PDB entry 8HH2 | electron microscopy, 3.00 A resolution | chains C and G of the 7 polymer chains in the assembly

[Chain C]
Protein: ATP synthase subunit alpha
From: Bacillus sp. PS3
Notes: EC 7.1.2.2
Reference sequence: A0A0M3VGF9 (A0A0M3VGF9_BACP3); residues 2-502 here = UniProt positions 2-502
Chain sequence (501 residues; each row starts with the number of its first residue):
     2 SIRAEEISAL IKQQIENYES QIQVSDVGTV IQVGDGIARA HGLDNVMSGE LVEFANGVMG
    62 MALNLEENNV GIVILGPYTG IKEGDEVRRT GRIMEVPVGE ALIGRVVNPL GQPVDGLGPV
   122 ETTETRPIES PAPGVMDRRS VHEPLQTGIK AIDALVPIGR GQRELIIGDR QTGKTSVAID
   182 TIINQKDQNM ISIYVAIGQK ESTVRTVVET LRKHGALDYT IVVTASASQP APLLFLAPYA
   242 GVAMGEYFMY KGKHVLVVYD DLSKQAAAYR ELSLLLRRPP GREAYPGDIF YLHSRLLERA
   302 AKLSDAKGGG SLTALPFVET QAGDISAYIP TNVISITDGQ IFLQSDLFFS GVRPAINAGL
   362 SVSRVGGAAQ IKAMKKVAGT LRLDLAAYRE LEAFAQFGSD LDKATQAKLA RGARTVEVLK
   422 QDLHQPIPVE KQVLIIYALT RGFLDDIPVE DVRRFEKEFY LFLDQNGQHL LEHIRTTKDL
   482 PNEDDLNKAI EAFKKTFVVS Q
Disordered / not traced: 2-23, 502
Construct notes: conflict P132 (Arg in A0A0M3VGF9), S193 (Cys in A0A0M3VGF9), F463 (Trp in A0A0M3VGF9)
Bound ions: Mg2+: T176 (together with ATP)
Ligand contacts:
  - ADP (adenosine-5'-diphosphate): V363, S364, R365
  - ATP (adenosine-5'-triphosphate): D170, R171, Q172, T173, G174, K175, T176, S177, E320, F349, R354, P355, Q422, D423, L424

[Chain G]
Protein: ATP synthase gamma chain
From: Bacillus sp. PS3
Reference sequence: A0A0M4TPJ7 (A0A0M4TPJ7_BACP3); numbering as in UniProt (aligned over 2-285)
Chain sequence (284 residues; numbered 2 to 285; the number before each row is that of its first residue):
     2 ASLRDIKTRI NATKKTSQIT KAMEMVSTSK LNRAEQNAKS FVPYMEKIQE VVANVALGAG
    62 GASHPMLVSR PVKKTGYLVI TSDRGLAGAY NSNVLRLVYQ TIQKRHASPD EYAIIVIGRV
   122 GLSFFRKRNM PVILDITRLP DQPSFADIKE IARKTVGLFA DGTFDELYMY YNHYVSAIQQ
   182 EVTERKLLPL TDLAENKQRT VYEFEPSQEE ILDVLLPQYA ESLIYGALLD AKASEHAARM
   242 TAMKNATDNA NELIRTLTLS YNRARQAAIT QEITEIVAGA NALQ
Disordered / not traced: 285

[How chain C and chain G interact]
Contacting residue pairs (4):
  P281(C) - A283(G)
  R283(C) - E276(G)
  E284(C) - E276(G)  hydrogen bond (backbone-side chain)
  L402(C) - R120(G)
Interface residues without a listed pair, chain C (5 interface residues in all): P280
Interface residues without a listed pair, chain G (5 interface residues in all): G280, L284

[Summary]
The chain C/chain G interface involves 5 residues from each chain; the contacts include 1 hydrogen bond. The
hydrogen-bonded pair is E284(C)-E276(G). Ligands of chain C: ATP and ADP.
Here chain C is ATP synthase subunit alpha and chain G is ATP synthase gamma chain, both from Bacillus sp.
PS3. Entry 8HH2 (F1 domain of FoF1-ATPase from Bacillus PS3,post-hyd,highATP) was determined by electron
microscopy together with 8HH1, 8HH3, 8HH4, 8HH5, 8HH6, 8HH7 and 5 further entries from the same study.
